Entry 7Z13 (electron microscopy, 3.40 A resolution); this record covers chains B and b of the 28 polymer chains in the assembly.

# Chain B
Molecule: 53-nt DNA strand
Sequence (53 nucleotides; row label = number of the first residue in the row):
     1 TTTTTTTTTT TTTTTTTTTT TTTTTTTAAA AAAAAAAAAA AAAAAAAAAA AAA

# Chain b
Molecule: DNA replication licensing factor MCM3
Source organism: Saccharomyces cerevisiae
Notes: EC 3.6.4.12
Reference sequence: P24279 (MCM3_YEAST); numbering as in UniProt (aligned over 1-971)
Amino-acid sequence (1006 residues; numbered -34 to 971; the number before each row is that of its first residue; numbers below 1 keep their minus sign (Met-34 is residue -34)):
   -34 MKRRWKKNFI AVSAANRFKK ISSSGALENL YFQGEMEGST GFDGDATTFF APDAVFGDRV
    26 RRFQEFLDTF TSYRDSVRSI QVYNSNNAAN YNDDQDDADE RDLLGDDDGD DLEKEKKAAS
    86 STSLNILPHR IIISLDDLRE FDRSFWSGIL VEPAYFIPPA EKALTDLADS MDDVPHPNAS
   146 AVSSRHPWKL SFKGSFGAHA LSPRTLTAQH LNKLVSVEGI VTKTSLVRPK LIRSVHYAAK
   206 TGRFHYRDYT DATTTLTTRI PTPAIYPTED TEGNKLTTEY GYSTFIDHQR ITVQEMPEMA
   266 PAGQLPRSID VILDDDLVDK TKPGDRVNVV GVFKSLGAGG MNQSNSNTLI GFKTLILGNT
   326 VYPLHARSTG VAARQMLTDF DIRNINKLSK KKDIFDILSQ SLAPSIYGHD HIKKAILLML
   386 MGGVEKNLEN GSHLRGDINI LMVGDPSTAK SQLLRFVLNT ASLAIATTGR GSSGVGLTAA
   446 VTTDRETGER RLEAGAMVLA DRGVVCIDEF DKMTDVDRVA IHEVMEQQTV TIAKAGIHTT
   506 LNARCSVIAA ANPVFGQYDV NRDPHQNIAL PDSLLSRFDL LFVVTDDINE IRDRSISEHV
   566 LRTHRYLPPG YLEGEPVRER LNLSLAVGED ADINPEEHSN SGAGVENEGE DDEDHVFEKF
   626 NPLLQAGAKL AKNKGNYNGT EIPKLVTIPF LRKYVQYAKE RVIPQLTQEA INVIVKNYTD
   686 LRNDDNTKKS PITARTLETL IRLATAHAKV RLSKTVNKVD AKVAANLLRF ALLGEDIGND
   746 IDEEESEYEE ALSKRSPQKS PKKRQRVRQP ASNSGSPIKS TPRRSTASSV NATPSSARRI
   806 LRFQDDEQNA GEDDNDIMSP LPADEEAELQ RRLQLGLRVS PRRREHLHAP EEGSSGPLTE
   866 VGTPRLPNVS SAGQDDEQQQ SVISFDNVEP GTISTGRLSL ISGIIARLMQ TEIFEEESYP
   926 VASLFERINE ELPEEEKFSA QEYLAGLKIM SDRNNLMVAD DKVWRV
Unresolved in the structure: -34 to 17, 60-89, 330-338, 596-647, 742-971
Sequence notes: initiating methionine (-34); expression tag (-33 to 0)
Metal / ion sites: Mg2+: Ser416 (together with ATP)
Ligand contacts:
  - ATP (adenosine-5'-triphosphate), molecule 1: Ser370, Ile371, Tyr372, His374, Asp410, Pro411, Ser412, Thr413, Ala414, Lys415, Ser416, Gln417, Glu474, Asn517, Ile561, Val565
  - ATP, molecule 2: Ser541, Arg542, Ala699, Arg700, Glu703
Curated features (UniProtKB/Swiss-Prot):
  - motif: Ser541 to Asp544 (Arginine finger)
  - binding site (ATP): Gly409 to Ser416
  - modified residue: Ser761 (Phosphoserine), Ser777 (Phosphoserine), Ser781 (Phosphoserine), Thr868 (Phosphothreonine)
  - mutagenesis: Lys415 (K415A: No effect on MCM2-7 complex helicase activity. Loss of MCM2-7 complex helicase activity; when associated with MCM5 A-422. Reduces MCM2-7 complex helicase activity ...)

# Chain B / chain b interface
Residue-residue contacts (9):
  DA40(B) with Arg455(b), salt bridge to the phosphate
  DA41(B) with Lys499(b), sugar contact; Ala500(b), phosphate contact
  DA42(B) with Val440(b), phosphate contact; Ala445(b), phosphate contact; Val446(b), hydrogen bond to the phosphate; Lys499(b), salt bridge to the phosphate
  DA43(B) with Ser438(b), hydrogen bond to the phosphate; Val440(b), phosphate contact
Also at the interface, not in a pair above, chain b (8 interface residues in all): Gly441

# Summary
Chain B and chain b form an interface of 4 and 8 residues respectively, with 2 hydrogen bonds and 2 salt
bridges. Polar contacts include DA42(B)-Val446(b), DA43(B)-Ser438(b) and DA40(B)-Arg455(b). Chain b binds ATP.
Here chain B is a 53-nt DNA strand and chain b is DNA replication licensing factor MCM3 (Saccharomyces
cerevisiae). Entry 7Z13 (S. cerevisiae CMGE dimer nucleating origin DNA melting) was determined by electron
microscopy (same publication as 7QHS).
